Entry 8QQ9 (X-ray diffraction, 2.00 A resolution); this record covers chains AAA and BBB.

[Chain AAA (and BBB)]
Name: Carbonic anhydrase 1
From: Homo sapiens
Notes: EC 4.2.1.1; chain BBB of this document is another copy of the same molecule, construct and numbering; everything in this record applies to it too
Reference sequence: P00915 (CAH1_HUMAN); residues 0-260 here correspond to UniProt positions 1-261 (UniProt number = residue number + 1)
Amino-acid sequence (261 residues; each row starts with the number of its first residue; numbering starts at 0):
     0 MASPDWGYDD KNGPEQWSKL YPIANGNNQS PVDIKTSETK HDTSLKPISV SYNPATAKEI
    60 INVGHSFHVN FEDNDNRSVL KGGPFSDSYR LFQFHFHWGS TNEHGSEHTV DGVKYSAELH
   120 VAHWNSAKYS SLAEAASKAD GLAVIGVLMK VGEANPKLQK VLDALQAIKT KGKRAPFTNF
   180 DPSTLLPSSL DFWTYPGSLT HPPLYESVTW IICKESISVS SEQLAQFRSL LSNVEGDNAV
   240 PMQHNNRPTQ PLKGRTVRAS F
Disordered / not traced: 0-3
Ion coordination: Zn2+: His-94, His-96, His-119 (together with 1-benzyl-3-)
Small-molecule neighbours: 1-benzyl-3- (WHK; 1-[1,1-bis(oxidanyl)-3,4-dihydro-2,1$L4-benzoxaborinin-7-yl]-3-(phenylmethyl)thiourea): His-67, Phe-91, Gln-92, His-94, His-96, Glu-106, His-119, Ala-121, Leu-131, Ala-135, Val-143, Ser-197, Leu-198, Thr-199, His-200, Pro-201, Pro-202, Tyr-204, Trp-209
UniProt features mapped onto this chain:
  - active site: His-64 (Proton donor/acceptor)
  - binding site (Zn(2+)): His-64, His-67, His-94, His-96, His-119, His-200
  - binding site (substrate): Thr-199, His-200
  - modified residue: Ala-1 (N-acetylalanine)

[Chain AAA / chain BBB interface]
Residue-residue contacts (21):
  Thr-100(AAA) / Asn-237(BBB)
  Asn-101(AAA) / Asn-237(BBB)
  Glu-102(AAA) / Asn-237(BBB)  hydrogen bond
  Thr-169(AAA) / Glu-221(BBB)
  Ser-220(AAA) / Gly-235(BBB)  hydrogen bond (side chain-backbone)
  Ser-220(AAA) / Asp-236(BBB)  hydrogen bond (side chain-backbone)
  Ser-220(AAA) / Asn-237(BBB)
  Ser-220(AAA) / Ala-238(BBB)
  Glu-221(AAA) / Thr-169(BBB)
  Glu-221(AAA) / Glu-234(BBB)
  Glu-221(AAA) / Gly-235(BBB)  hydrogen bond (side chain-backbone)
  Glu-221(AAA) / Asp-236(BBB)
  Ala-224(AAA) / Leu-230(BBB)  hydrophobic
  Ala-224(AAA) / Ala-238(BBB)  hydrophobic
  Arg-227(AAA) / Ala-238(BBB)
  Leu-230(AAA) / Ala-224(BBB)  hydrophobic
  Glu-234(AAA) / Glu-221(BBB)
  Gly-235(AAA) / Glu-221(BBB)  hydrogen bond (backbone-side chain)
  Asp-236(AAA) / Ser-220(BBB)  hydrogen bond (backbone-side chain)
  Asn-237(AAA) / Asn-101(BBB)
  Asn-237(AAA) / Glu-102(BBB)
Interface residues without a listed pair, chain AAA (16 interface residues in all): Ser-228, Val-233, Ala-238
Interface residues without a listed pair, chain BBB (16 interface residues in all): Thr-100, Ser-228, Asn-232, Val-233

[In short]
Chain AAA and chain BBB each contribute 16 residues to their interface, with 6 hydrogen bonds. Polar pairs
include Glu-102(AAA)/Asn-237(BBB), Ser-220(AAA)/Gly-235(BBB) and Ser-220(AAA)/Asp-236(BBB). Bound to chain
AAA: 1-benzyl-3-. UniProt lists active-site residue His-64(AAA), 6 Zn2+-binding residues and substrate-binding
residues Thr-199(AAA) and His-200(AAA) on chain AAA.
Both chains are Carbonic anhydrase 1 (Homo sapiens). Entry 8QQ9 (human carbonic anhydrase I in complex with
1-benzyl-3-(1-hydroxy-3,4-dihydro-1H-benzo[c][1,2]oxaborinin-7-yl)thiourea) was determined by X-ray
diffraction (same publication as 8QKZ, 8QHO, 8Q7G and 8Q6L).
